Entry 6ULX (X-ray diffraction, 2.31 A resolution); this record covers chain A.

# Chain A
Molecule: Amino acid adenylation domain-containing protein
Organism: Bacillus stratosphericus LAMA 585
Notes: fragment: first adenylation domain
Reference sequence: M5R382 (M5R382_9BACI); numbering as in UniProt (aligned over 83-649)
Chain sequence (576 residues; row label = number of the first residue in the row):
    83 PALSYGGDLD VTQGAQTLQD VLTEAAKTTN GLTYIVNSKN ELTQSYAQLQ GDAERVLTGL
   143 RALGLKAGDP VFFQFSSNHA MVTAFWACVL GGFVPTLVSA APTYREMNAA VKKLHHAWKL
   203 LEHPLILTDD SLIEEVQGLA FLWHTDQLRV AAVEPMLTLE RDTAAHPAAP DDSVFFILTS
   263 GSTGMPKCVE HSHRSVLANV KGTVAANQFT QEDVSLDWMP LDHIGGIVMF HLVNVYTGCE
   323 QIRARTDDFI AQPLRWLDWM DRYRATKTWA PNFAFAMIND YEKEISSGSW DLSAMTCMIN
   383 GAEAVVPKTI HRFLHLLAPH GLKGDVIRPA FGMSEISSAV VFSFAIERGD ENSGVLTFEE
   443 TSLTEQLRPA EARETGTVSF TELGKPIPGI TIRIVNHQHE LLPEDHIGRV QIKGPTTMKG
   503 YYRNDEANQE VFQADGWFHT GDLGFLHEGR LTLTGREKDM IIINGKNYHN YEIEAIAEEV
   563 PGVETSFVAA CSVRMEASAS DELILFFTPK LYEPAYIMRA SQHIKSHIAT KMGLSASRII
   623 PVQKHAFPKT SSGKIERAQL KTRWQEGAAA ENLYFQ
Disordered / not traced: 264-265, 576-584, 626-634, 654-658
Construct notes: expression tag (650-658)
Ligand contacts: QA7 (5'-O-{(S)-hydroxy[(4-methyl-2-oxopentanoyl)oxy]phosphoryl}adenosine): His305, Ile306, Gly307, Met311, Gly383, Ala384, Glu385, Ala386, Val387, Ala412, Phe413, Gly414, Met415, Ser416, Glu417, Ser420, Ala421, Leu465, Thr522, Asp524, Leu535, Arg538
From the paper describing this entry:
  - specificity-determining residues: Ile306, Met415
  - binding site for QA7: Gly414, Met415
  - mutagenesis - M415P: abolished catalytic activity

# Overview
Bound to chain A: compound QA7. The paper reports a binding site for QA7 at Gly414 and Met415; M415P abolishes
catalytic activity.
Chain A is Amino acid adenylation domain-containing protein (Bacillus stratosphericus LAMA 585); the
structure, Adenylation domain of a keto acid-selecting NRPS module bound to keto acyl adenylate space group
P43212, was determined by X-ray diffraction together with 6ULW, 6ULY and 6ULZ from the same study.
